1LY4 - chain A; structure by X-ray diffraction, 2.10 A resolution.

== Chain A ==
Protein: Dihydrofolate reductase
From: Pneumocystis carinii
Notes: EC 1.5.1.3
UniProtKB: P16184 (DYR_PNECA); numbering as in UniProt (aligned over 1-206)
Sequence (206 residues; row label = number of the first residue in the row):
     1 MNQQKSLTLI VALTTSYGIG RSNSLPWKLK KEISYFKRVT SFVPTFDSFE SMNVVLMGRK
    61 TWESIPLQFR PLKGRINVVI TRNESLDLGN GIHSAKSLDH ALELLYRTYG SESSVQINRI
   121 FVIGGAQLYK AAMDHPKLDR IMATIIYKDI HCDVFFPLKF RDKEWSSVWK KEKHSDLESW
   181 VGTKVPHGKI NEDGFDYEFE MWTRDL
Unresolved in the structure: 1
Small-molecule neighbours:
  - NADP+ (COQ; 2,4-diamino-6-[N-(3',5'-dimethoxybenzyl)-N-methylamino]pyrido[2,3-d]pyrimidine): I10, V11, A12, L25, E32, I33, F36, T61, S64, I65, P66, F69, L72, I123, Y129, T144
  - NADP (NAP; NADP nicotinamide-adenine-dinucleotide phosphate): V11, A12, I19, G20, R21, N23, S24, L25, W27, G58, R59, K60, T61, S64, I80, T81, R82, N83, K96, S97, L98, I123, G124, G125, A126, Q127, L128, Y129, A131, V154
Swiss-Prot annotation at these positions:
  - binding site (NADP(+)): A12, G18 to S24, R59 to T61, T81 to N83, G124 to A131
  - binding site (substrate): E32 to K37, R75

== In short ==
Bound to chain A: NADP and NADP+. Curated annotation (UniProt) lists 22 NADP+-binding residues and 7
substrate-binding residues.
Chain A is Dihydrofolate reductase (Pneumocystis carinii); the structure, Analysis of quinazoline and
PYRIDO[2,3D]PYRIMIDINE N9-C10 reversed bridge antifolates in complex with NADP+ and Pneumocystis carinii ...,
was determined by X-ray diffraction together with 1LY3 from the same study.
